8W1S - chains A and B of the 11 polymer chains in the assembly; structure by electron microscopy, 3.10 A resolution.

Chain A (and B):
Name: Core protein VP3
Organism: Bluetongue virus (serotype 1 / isolate South Africa)
Notes: chain B of this document is another copy of the same molecule, construct and numbering; everything in this record applies to it too
Reference sequence: Q1AE73 (Q1AE73_9REOV); residue numbers follow UniProt; this construct covers 1-901
Chain sequence (901 residues; row label = number of the first residue in the row):
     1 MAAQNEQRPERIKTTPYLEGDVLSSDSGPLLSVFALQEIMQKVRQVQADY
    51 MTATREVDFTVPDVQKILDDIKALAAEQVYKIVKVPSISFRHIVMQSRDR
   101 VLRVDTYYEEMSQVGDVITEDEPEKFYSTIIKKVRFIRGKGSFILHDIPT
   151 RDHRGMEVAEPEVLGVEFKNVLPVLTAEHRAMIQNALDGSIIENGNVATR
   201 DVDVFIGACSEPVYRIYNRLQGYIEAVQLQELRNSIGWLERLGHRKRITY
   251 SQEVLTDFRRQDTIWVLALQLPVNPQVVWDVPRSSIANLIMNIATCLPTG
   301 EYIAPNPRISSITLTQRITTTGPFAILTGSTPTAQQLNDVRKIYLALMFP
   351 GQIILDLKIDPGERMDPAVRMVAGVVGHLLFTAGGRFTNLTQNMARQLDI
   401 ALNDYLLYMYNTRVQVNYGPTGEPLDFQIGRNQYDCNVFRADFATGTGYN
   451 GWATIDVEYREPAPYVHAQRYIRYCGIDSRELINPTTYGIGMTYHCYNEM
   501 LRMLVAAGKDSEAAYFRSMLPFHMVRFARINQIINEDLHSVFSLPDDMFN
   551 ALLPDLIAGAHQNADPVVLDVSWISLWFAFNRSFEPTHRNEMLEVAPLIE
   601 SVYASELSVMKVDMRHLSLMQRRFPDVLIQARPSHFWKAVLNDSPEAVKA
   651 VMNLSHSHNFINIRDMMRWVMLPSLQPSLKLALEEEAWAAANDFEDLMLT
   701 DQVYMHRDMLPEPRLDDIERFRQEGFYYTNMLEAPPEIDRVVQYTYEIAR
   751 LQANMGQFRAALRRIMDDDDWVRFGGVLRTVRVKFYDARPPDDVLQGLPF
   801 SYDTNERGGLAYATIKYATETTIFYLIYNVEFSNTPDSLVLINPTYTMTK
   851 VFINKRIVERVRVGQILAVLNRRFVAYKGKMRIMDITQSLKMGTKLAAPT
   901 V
Unresolved in the structure: 1-34 (chain B: 1-6, 804-813)
What the authors report for this chain:
  - mutagenesis - R431F: abolished growth in response to reverse genetics method

Interface between chain A and chain B:
Residue-residue contacts (68; chain A residue first):
  Gln78(A) - Met51(B)
  Tyr80(A) - Met51(B)
  Ile82(A) - Ala53(B)  hydrophobic
  His146(A) - Ala53(B)
  Asp147(A) - Arg55(B)  salt bridge
  Asp152(A) - Gln630(B)
  Asp152(A) - Arg632(B)  salt bridge
  His153(A) - Ile629(B)
  Arg154(A) - Asp626(B)  salt bridge
  Arg154(A) - Ile629(B)  hydrogen bond (backbone-backbone)
  Glu157(A) - Arg632(B)  salt bridge
  Asn194(A) - Arg664(B)
  Glu240(A) - Asn393(B)  hydrogen bond
  His244(A) - Ile400(B)
  His244(A) - Gly422(B)
  His244(A) - Pro424(B)
  Thr249(A) - Leu357(B)
  Thr249(A) - Ile359(B)
  Thr249(A) - Gln397(B)
  Ser251(A) - Ile359(B)
  Gln252(A) - Asn393(B)
  Glu253(A) - Lys358(B)  salt bridge
  Glu253(A) - Asp570(B)
  Thr256(A) - Lys42(B)  hydrogen bond
  Thr256(A) - Asp356(B)
  Thr256(A) - Val568(B)
  Phe258(A) - Val43(B)  hydrophobic
  Phe258(A) - Ile286(B)  hydrophobic
  Arg259(A) - Phe660(B)
  Arg260(A) - Asp565(B)  salt bridge
  Arg260(A) - Pro566(B)
  Arg260(A) - Val568(B)
  Gln261(A) - His561(B)  hydrogen bond
  Gln261(A) - Gln562(B)  hydrogen bond (side chain-backbone)
  Gln261(A) - Asp565(B)
  Asp262(A) - Arg283(B)  salt bridge
  Glu461(A) - Pro420(B)
  Glu461(A) - Thr421(B)
  Glu461(A) - Gly422(B)  hydrogen bond (side chain-backbone)
  Asp478(A) - Tyr418(B)
  Arg480(A) - Tyr418(B)
  Glu481(A) - Leu407(B)
  Glu481(A) - Met409(B)
  Glu481(A) - Arg413(B)  salt bridge
  Asn484(A) - Tyr410(B)
  Met492(A) - Arg413(B)
  Gly879(A) - Arg55(B)
  Lys880(A) - Arg55(B)
  Lys880(A) - Asn659(B)
  Lys880(A) - Phe660(B)
  Lys880(A) - Ile661(B)
  Met881(A) - Thr54(B)
  Arg882(A) - Gln47(B)  hydrogen bond
  Arg882(A) - Ala53(B)
  Arg882(A) - Thr54(B)
  Ile883(A) - Thr52(B)
  Ile883(A) - Ala53(B)  hydrogen bond (backbone-backbone)
  Met884(A) - Tyr50(B)  hydrophobic
  Met884(A) - Met51(B)
  Met884(A) - Thr52(B)
  Asp885(A) - Tyr50(B)
  Asp885(A) - Met51(B)  hydrogen bond (backbone-backbone)
  Ser889(A) - Tyr50(B)
  Met892(A) - Tyr50(B)
  Thr894(A) - Ile359(B)
  Leu896(A) - Arg370(B)
  Ala897(A) - Pro367(B)
  Pro899(A) - Tyr408(B)  hydrophobic
Also at the interface, not in a pair above, chain A (54 interface residues in all): Gly155, Ala177, Glu178, Asp201, Arg247, Val254, Asp257, Leu482, Ile483, Thr487, Lys878, Gln888, Ala898
Also at the interface, not in a pair above, chain B (55 interface residues in all): Ile39, Val46, Phe59, Arg396, Asp404, Gln621, Ala631, Ser655, Glu747, Asn754, Met755

Summary:
Chain A and chain B form an interface of 54 and 55 residues respectively, with 9 hydrogen bonds and 8 salt
bridges. Polar contacts include Asp147(A)-Arg55(B), Asp152(A)-Arg632(B) and Arg154(A)-Asp626(B). The paper
reports that R431F of chain A abolishes growth in response to reverse genetics method.
Both chains are Core protein VP3 (Bluetongue virus (serotype 1 / isolate South Africa)). Entry 8W1S (Cryo-EM
structure of BTV pre-core) was determined by electron microscopy, deposited together with 8W12, 8W19, 8W1C,
8W1O and 8W1R.
